Entry 7QGB (X-ray diffraction, 2.58 A resolution); this record covers chain A.

# Chain A
Molecule: Casein kinase II subunit alpha
Source organism: Homo sapiens
Notes: EC 2.7.11.1
UniProt: P68400 (CSK21_HUMAN); residue numbers follow UniProt; this construct covers 1-391
Amino-acid sequence (399 residues; numbered 1 to 399; the number before each row is that of its first residue):
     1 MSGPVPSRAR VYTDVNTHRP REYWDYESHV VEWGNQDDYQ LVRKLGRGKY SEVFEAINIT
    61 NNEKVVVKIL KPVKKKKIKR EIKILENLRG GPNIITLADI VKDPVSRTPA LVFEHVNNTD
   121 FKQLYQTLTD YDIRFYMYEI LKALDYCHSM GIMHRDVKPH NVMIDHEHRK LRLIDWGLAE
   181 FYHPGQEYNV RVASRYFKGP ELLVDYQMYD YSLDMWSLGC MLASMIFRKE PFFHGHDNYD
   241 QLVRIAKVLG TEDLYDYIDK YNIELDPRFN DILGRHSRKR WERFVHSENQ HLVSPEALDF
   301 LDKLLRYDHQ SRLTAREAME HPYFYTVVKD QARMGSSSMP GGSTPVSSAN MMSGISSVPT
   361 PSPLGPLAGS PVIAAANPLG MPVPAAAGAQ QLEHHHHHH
Not modelled in the structure: 1-2, 335-399
Differences from the reference sequence: expression tag (392-399)
Swiss-Prot annotation at these positions:
  - region: Gln36 to Leu41 (Interaction with beta subunit)
  - active site: Asp156 (Proton acceptor)
  - binding site (ATP): Leu45 to Val53, Lys68
  - modified residue: Thr344 (Phosphothreonine), Thr360 (Phosphothreonine), Ser362 (Phosphoserine), Ser370 (Phosphoserine)
  - natural variant: Arg47 (R47Q: In OCNDS), Tyr50 (Y50S: In OCNDS), Asp175 (D175G: In OCNDS), Lys198 (K198R: In OCNDS)
Ligand contacts:
  - 5,6-dibromobenzotriazole (7M0), molecule 1: Gln36, Tyr39, Gln40, Leu41, Val67, Ile69, Val101, Asp103
  - 5,6-dibromobenzotriazole (7M0), molecule 2: Arg47, Val53, Val66, Lys68, Ile95, Phe113, Glu114, Val116, Met163, Ile174, Asp175
Reported in the primary citation:
  - binding site for 5,6-dibromobenzotriazole: Val53, Val66, Lys68, Phe113, Glu114, Met163, Ile174

# Overview
Chain A binds 5,6-dibromobenzotriazole. Curated annotation (UniProt) lists active-site residue Asp156 and 10
ATP-binding residues. From the paper: a binding site for 5,6-dibromobenzotriazole at Val53, Val66 and Lys68
among others.
Chain A is Casein kinase II subunit alpha (Homo sapiens); the structure, H. sapiens CK2 kinase alpha subunit
in complex with the ATP-competitive inhibitor 5,6-dibromobenzotriazole at ph 6.5, was determined by X-ray
diffraction together with 7QGD, 7QGE and 7QGC from the same study.
